PDB entry 8Z85 | electron microscopy, 2.30 A resolution | chains A and C of the 5 polymer chains in the assembly

== Chain A ==
Name: Polymerase acidic protein
Organism: Thogoto virus (isolate SiAr 126)
Reference sequence: P27194 (PA_THOGV); residue numbers follow UniProt; this construct covers 1-622
Amino-acid sequence (622 residues; row label = number of the first residue in the row):
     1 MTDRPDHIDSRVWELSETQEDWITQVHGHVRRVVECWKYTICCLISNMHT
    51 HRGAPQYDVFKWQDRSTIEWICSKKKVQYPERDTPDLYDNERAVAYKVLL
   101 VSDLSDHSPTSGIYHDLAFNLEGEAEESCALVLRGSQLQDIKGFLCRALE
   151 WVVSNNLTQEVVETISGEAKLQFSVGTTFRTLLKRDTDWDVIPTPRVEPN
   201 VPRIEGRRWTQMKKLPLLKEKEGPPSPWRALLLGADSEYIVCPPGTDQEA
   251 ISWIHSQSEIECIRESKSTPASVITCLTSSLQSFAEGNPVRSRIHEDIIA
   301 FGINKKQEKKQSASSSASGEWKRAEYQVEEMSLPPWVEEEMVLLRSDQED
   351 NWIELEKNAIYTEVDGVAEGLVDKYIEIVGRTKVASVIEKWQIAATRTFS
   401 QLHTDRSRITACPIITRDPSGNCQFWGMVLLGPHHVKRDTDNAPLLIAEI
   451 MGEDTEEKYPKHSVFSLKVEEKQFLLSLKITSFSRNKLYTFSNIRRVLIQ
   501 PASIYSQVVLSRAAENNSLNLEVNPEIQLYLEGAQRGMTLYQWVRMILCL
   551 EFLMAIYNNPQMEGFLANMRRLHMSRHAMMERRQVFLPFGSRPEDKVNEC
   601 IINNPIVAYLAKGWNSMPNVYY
Unresolved in the structure: 1-2, 49-55, 63-84
Construct notes: conflict Glu471 (Gly in P27194)
Reported in the primary citation:
  - binding site for the 18-nt RNA strand: Arg229, Ser268, Tyr326, Asn442, Lys461, Lys479, Asn603

== Chain C ==
Name: Polymerase basic protein 2
Organism: Thogoto virus (isolate SiAr 126)
Reference sequence: Q9YNA4 (PB2_THOGV); residue numbers follow UniProt; this construct covers 1-769
Amino-acid sequence (827 residues; numbered 1 to 827; the number before each row is that of its first residue):
     1 MDREEPAESECTLRALVEEYNGACKEAPKEMSKQFTDYNTFKRYTTSKKD
    51 HAPQMRLVYSVRKPWPISMTPSKEIPLVFNGTKLKDTILDLGESKRTRAN
   101 IVVPDYWSKYGSQTSLEVVNAILYAEDLKVQRFFSTEWGEIRYGRMLPFR
   151 KPVQACPTIEEVNPASIPHTLLQVFCPQYTTLDSKRKAHMGAVEKLKRVM
   201 EPICKVQTQESAVHIARSLIDSNKKWLPTVVDHTPRTAEMAHFLCSKYHY
   251 VHTNTQDLSDTRSIDNLCGELVKRSLKCRCPKETLVANLDKITIQGRPMR
   301 EVLADHDGELPYLGICRVAMGLSTHHTMKIRSTKFSILNSDHPRIEVKKV
   351 FSLSPDVQVTIPYRRFKGKAKVYFQNDQIQGYFSCTDRQIDEIKISAPKN
   401 APLLEPLLDICYYGSFIEPGFEQTFGFYPAGKREFVDSFFMHHSKDHKAF
   451 LIHMGLDKDLSLPLSPELNWKEPALSKVCRVTELDSTVQPYTSATREFVL
   501 GETLNVYTQHENGLELLICPTEIRSTRGPLPPGTNLSGSEFIDIYQDPFS
   551 RAKSLLKSTILHAERCKEFVGNMLEEYQDPAETTVQSLVPINTWGKSAKR
   601 KLQEEITSDPDWHQCPRKRAKMSYLAIIAGSIQDRDKKQTNVPRAFMLRG
   651 SQIEYDMKATRGLVVDTTNRIIVGGETVLREGKGGPEGYVQTGVFEEQPR
   701 CYLVDTPDHGLSMGLSRFCVHSQGRYFQYEKKISIWEETDNIKATIDSQR
   751 DLKRRRDIEEMVSKRARIVLEVLFQGPGHHHHHHHHSADYKDDDDKGGWS
   801 HPQFEKGGGSGGGGSGGSAWSHPQFEK
Unresolved in the structure: 1-51, 87-96, 137-827
Construct notes: expression tag (770-827)
UniProt features mapped onto this chain:
  - motif: Lys753 to Arg756 (Nuclear localization signal)
Reported in the primary citation:
  - mutagenesis - F134A/W138A, Q295A/D547A/I653A, D547A/F549A: decreased catalytic activity

== Chain A / chain C interface ==
Pairs across the interface - 9 pairs, chain A then chain C:
  Thr362(A) with Phe133(C)
  Phe399(A) with Met55(C)
  His403(A) with Met55(C), hydrogen bond (side chain-backbone); Tyr59(C)
  Thr404(A) with Tyr59(C)
  Asp439(A) with Met55(C)
  Asn486(A) with Met55(C)
  Tyr489(A) with Gln54(C), hydrogen bond (side chain-backbone); Met55(C), hydrophobic
Other interface residues (no listed pair), chain A (10 interface residues in all): Tyr361, Ser400, Arg485
Other interface residues (no listed pair), chain C (6 interface residues in all): Arg56, Phe134

== Overview ==
10 residues of chain A face 6 of chain C across their interface; the contacts include 2 hydrogen bonds. Polar
pairs include His403(A)-Met55(C) and Tyr489(A)-Gln54(C). From the paper: a binding site for the 18-nt RNA
strand at Arg229(A), Ser268(A) and Tyr326(A) among others; F134A/W138A, Q295A/D547A/I653A and D547A/F549A of
chain C reduce catalytic activity.
Chain A is Polymerase acidic protein and chain C is Polymerase basic protein 2, both from Thogoto virus
(isolate SiAr 126); the structure, Cryo-EM structure of Thogoto virus polymerase in transcription
pre-initiation conformation 1, was determined by electron microscopy, deposited together with 8Z8J, 8Z8N,
8Z8X, 8Z90, 8Z97, 8Z98 and 3 further entries.
